5U0S - chains a and b of the 28 polymer chains in the assembly; structure by electron microscopy, 7.80 A resolution (low resolution: residue-level contacts below are approximate; hydrogen-bond / salt-bridge calls are withheld).

Chain a:
Protein: RNA polymerase II subunit Rpb1
From: Schizosaccharomyces pombe
Notes: EC 2.7.7.6
Reference sequence: P36594 (RPB1_SCHPO); residue numbers follow UniProt; this construct covers 1-1752
Sequence (1752 residues; numbered 1 to 1752; the number before each row is that of its first residue):
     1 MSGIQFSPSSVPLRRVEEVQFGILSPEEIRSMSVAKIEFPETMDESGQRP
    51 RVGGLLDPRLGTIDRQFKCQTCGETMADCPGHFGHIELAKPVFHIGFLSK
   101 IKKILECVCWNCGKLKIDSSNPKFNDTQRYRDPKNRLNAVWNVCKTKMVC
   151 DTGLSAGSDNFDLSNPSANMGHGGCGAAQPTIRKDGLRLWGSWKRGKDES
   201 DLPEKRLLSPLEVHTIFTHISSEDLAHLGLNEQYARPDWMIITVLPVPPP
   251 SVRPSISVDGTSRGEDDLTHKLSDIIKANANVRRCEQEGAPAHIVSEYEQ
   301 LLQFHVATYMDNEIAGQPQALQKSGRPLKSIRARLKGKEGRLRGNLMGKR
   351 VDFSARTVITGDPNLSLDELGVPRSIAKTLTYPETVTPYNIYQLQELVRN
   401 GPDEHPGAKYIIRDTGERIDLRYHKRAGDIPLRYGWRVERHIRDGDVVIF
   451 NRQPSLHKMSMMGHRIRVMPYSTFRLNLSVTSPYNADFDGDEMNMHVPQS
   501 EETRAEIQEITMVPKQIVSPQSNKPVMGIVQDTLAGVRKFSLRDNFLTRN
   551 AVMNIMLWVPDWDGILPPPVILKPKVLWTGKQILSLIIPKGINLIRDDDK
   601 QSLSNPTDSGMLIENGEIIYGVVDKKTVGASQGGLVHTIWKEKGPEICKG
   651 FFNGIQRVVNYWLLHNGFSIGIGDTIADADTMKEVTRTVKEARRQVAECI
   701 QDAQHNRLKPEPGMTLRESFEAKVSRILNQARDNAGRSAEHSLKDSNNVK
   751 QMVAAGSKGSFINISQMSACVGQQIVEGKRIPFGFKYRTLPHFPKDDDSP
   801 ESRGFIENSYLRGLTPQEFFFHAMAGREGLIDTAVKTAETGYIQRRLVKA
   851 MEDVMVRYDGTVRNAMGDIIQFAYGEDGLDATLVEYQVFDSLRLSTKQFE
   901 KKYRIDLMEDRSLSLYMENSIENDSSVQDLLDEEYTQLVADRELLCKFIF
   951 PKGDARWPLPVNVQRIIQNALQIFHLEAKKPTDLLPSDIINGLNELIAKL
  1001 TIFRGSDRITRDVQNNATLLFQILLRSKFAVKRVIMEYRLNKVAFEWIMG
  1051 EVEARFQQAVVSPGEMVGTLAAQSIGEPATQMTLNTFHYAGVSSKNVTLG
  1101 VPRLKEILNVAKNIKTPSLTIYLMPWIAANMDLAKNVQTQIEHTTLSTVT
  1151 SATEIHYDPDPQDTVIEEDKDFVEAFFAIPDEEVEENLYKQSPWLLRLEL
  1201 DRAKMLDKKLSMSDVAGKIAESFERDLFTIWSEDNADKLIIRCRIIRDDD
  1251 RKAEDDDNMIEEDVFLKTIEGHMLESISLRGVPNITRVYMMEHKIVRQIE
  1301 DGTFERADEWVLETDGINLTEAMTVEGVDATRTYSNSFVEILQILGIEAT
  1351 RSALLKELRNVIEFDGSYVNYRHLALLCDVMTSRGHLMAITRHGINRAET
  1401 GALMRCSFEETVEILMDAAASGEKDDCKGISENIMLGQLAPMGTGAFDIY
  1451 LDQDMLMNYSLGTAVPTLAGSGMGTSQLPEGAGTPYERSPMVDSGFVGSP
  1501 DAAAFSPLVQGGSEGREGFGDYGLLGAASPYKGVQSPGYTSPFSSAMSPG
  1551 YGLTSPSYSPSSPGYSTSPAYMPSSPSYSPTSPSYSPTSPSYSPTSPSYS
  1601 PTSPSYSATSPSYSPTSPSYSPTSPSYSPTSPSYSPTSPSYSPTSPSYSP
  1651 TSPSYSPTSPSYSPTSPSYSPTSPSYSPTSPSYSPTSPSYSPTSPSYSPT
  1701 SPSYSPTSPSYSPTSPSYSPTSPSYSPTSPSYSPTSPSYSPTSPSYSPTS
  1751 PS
Not modelled in the structure: 1, 1463-1468, 1498-1752
UniProt features mapped onto this chain:
  - region: P816 to E828 (Bridging helix)
  - binding site (Zn(2+)): C69, C72, C79, H82, C109, C112, C150, C175
  - binding site (Mg(2+)): D487, D489, D491
  - modified residue: S1489 (Phosphoserine), S1499 (Phosphoserine), S1506 (Phosphoserine), S1529 (Phosphoserine), Y1531 (Phosphotyrosine)
  - cross-link: K1252 (Glycyl lysine isopeptide (Lys-Gly) (interchain with G-Cter in ubiquitin))

Chain b:
Protein: RNA polymerase II subunit Rpb2
From: Schizosaccharomyces pombe
Notes: EC 2.7.7.6
Reference sequence: Q02061 (RPB2_SCHPO); numbering as in UniProt (aligned over 1-1210)
Sequence (1210 residues; row label = number of the first residue in the row):
     1 MSYEDYQYNETLTQEDCWTVISSFFEETSLARQQLFSFDEFVQNTMQEIV
    51 DDDSTLTLDQYAQHTGAQGDVTRRYEINFGQIYLSRPTMTEADGSTTTMF
   101 PQEARLRNLTYSSPLYVDMRKKVMVAADSNVPIGEEEWLVEEEDEEPSKV
   151 FIGKIPIMLRSTFCILNGVSDSELYDLNECPYDQGGYFIINGSEKVIIAQ
   201 ERSAANIVQVFKKAAPSPIAYVAEIRSALERGSRLISSMQIKLMARNTEN
   251 SGQTIRATLPYIRSDIPIVIVFRALGVVPDRDILEHICYDPNDFQMLEMM
   301 KPCIEEAFVIQDKDIALDYIGKRGSTTGVTREKRLRYAHDILQKELLPHI
   351 TTMEGFETRKAFFLGYMIHRMLLCALERREPDDRDHFGKKRLDLAGPLLA
   401 SLFRMLFRKMTRDVYKYMQKCVETNREFNLTLAVKSNIITNGLRYSLATG
   451 NWGDQKRSMVNRVGVSQVLNRYTFASTLSHLRRTNTPIGRDGKLAKPRQL
   501 HNTHWGMVCPAETPEGQACGLVKNLSLMSYVSVGSPSAPIIEFLEEWGLE
   551 TLEDYNPSASPNATKVFVNGVWLGVHRDPAHLTETLRSLRRRLDISAEVS
   601 IVRDIREKELRLFTDAGRICRPLFIVDNNPNSERRGELCIRKEHIQQLIE
   651 DKDRYDIDPEQRFGWTALVSSGLIEYLDAEEEETVMIAMSPEDLEASRQM
   701 QAGYEVKEELDPAQRVKPAPNPHVHAWTHCEIHPAMILGILASIIPFPDH
   751 NQSPRNTYQSAMGKQAMGVYLTNYQVRMDTMANILYYPQKPLATTRSMEY
   801 LKFRELPAGQNAIVAILCYSGYNQEDSIIMNQASIDRGLFRSIFYRTYTD
   851 QEKKIGMTVMEEFERPVRSTTLRMKHGTYDKLEDDGLIAPGTRVSGEDII
   901 IGKTAPIPLDHEELGQRTQLHAKRDVSTPLRSTESGIVDQVMVTTNQEGL
   951 KFVKVRMRSTRIPQIGDKFASRHGQKGTIGMTYRHEDMPFSAQGIVPDII
  1001 INPHAIPSRMTVAHLVECQLSKVSALSGFEGDATPFTDVTVEAVSKLLRS
  1051 HGFQSRGFEVMYHGHTGRKLVAQVFLGPTYYQRLKHLVDDKIHARARGPV
  1101 QILTRQPVEGRSRDGGLRFGEMERDCQISHGCSSVLRERLFDCSDAYRVI
  1151 VCDICGLIAIASYKKDSYECRSCQNRTRFSQVYLPYAAKLLFQELMSMNI
  1201 APRLFTKNHK
Not modelled in the structure: 1-9, 58-76, 122-142, 908-918
Disulfides: C1155-C1173
UniProt features mapped onto this chain:
  - zinc finger: C1152 to C1173 (C4-type)
  - binding site (Mg(2+)): D826
  - binding site (Zn(2+)): C1152, C1155, C1170, C1173

Interface between chain a and chain b:
Pairs across the interface (366; chain a residue first):
  S2(a) with R1137(b); D1142(b)
  Q5(a) with A1146(b); R1148(b)
  F6(a) with Y1163(b)
  P8(a) with R1148(b)
  S10(a) with Y1168(b)
  V11(a) with I1150(b); Y1168(b); F1179(b); S1180(b); Q1181(b)
  P12(a) with Q1181(b)
  L13(a) with Q1181(b)
  R14(a) with Q1181(b); T1206(b); K1207(b); H1209(b)
  R15(a) with T1206(b)
  V16(a) with V1182(b)
  E17(a) with T1206(b); K1207(b)
  E18(a) with L1204(b); F1205(b)
  V19(a) with R1203(b)
  Q20(a) with A1201(b); P1202(b); R1203(b); F1205(b)
  F21(a) with A1201(b)
  G22(a) with I1200(b); A1201(b)
  I23(a) with N1199(b)
  L24(a) with M1196(b); N1199(b); I1200(b); A1201(b)
  E28(a) with R1203(b)
  S31(a) with R1171(b); S1172(b)
  M32(a) with R1171(b); S1172(b)
  V34(a) with R1171(b)
  T71(a) with I1160(b); A1161(b)
  C72(a) with A1161(b)
  G73(a) with Y1163(b)
  E74(a) with Y1163(b); K1164(b)
  A77(a) with R1105(b)
  D78(a) with Y1147(b); Y1163(b)
  P80(a) with Y1147(b); K1189(b)
  G81(a) with I1158(b); K1189(b); Q1193(b)
  H82(a) with A1159(b)
  F83(a) with Q1193(b); M1196(b); S1197(b)
  F97(a) with M1198(b); I1200(b)
  Y234(a) with R1203(b)
  I242(a) with N1199(b)
  P246(a) with M1196(b); N1199(b)
  P249(a) with Q1193(b)
  S251(a) with Y1186(b); K1189(b); L1190(b); Q1193(b)
  V252(a) with L1190(b); Q1193(b); E1194(b)
  R253(a) with L1103(b)
  P254(a) with L1103(b)
  D259(a) with R924(b); V926(b)
  G260(a) with R924(b)
  T261(a) with I855(b); P906(b); R924(b)
  M310(a) with S1197(b); M1198(b)
  S324(a) with Q455(b)
  R326(a) with Q455(b); K456(b)
  I331(a) with S1197(b); M1198(b)
  R334(a) with E1194(b)
  L335(a) with E1194(b); M1198(b)
  R341(a) with L1190(b); L1191(b); E1194(b)
  R343(a) with E1121(b)
  N345(a) with T1104(b); Q1106(b); A1187(b)
  L346(a) with A1187(b)
  G348(a) with R1118(b); F1119(b)
  K349(a) with Q1106(b); F1119(b); D1145(b); P1185(b); A1187(b)
  R350(a) with E1109(b); L1117(b); R1118(b); F1119(b)
  V351(a) with P1107(b); G1116(b); L1117(b); R1139(b); C1143(b)
  D352(a) with R1095(b); P1107(b); R1139(b); C1143(b)
  F353(a) with R1095(b); A1096(b); R1139(b)
  S354(a) with A1094(b); R1095(b); L1117(b)
  A355(a) with H1093(b); A1094(b); L1117(b)
  R356(a) with K1091(b); I1092(b); H1093(b); L1117(b)
  T357(a) with I1092(b)
  V358(a) with G966(b); V1088(b)
  T360(a) with I965(b); I979(b); G980(b)
  G361(a) with Y822(b)
  D362(a) with Y822(b)
  P363(a) with G821(b); Y822(b)
  N364(a) with Y822(b)
  E439(a) with R1097(b)
  N451(a) with E1123(b)
  Q453(a) with R1118(b); E1123(b)
  S455(a) with E1123(b); C1126(b)
  H457(a) with C1126(b)
  K458(a) with H1130(b)
  M461(a) with E1123(b); C1126(b); Q1127(b); H1130(b)
  Y471(a) with T982(b)
  S472(a) with Q964(b); V1088(b); D1089(b); I1092(b)
  T473(a) with I965(b); G966(b)
  L478(a) with Q824(b)
  T481(a) with E825(b)
  D487(a) with E825(b); D826(b)
  F488(a) with Q824(b); E825(b); D826(b); S827(b); T978(b)
  D489(a) with D826(b); K968(b); K976(b)
  G490(a) with K968(b); K1091(b)
  E492(a) with K1091(b)
  N494(a) with L1117(b)
  H496(a) with R1139(b)
  V497(a) with R1139(b)
  P498(a) with E1138(b)
  Q499(a) with E1138(b)
  S500(a) with E1138(b)
  T503(a) with S1134(b); V1135(b); E1138(b)
  E506(a) with C1132(b); S1133(b); S1134(b); V1135(b)
  I507(a) with V1135(b)
  I510(a) with C1132(b)
  T511(a) with H1130(b)
  Q516(a) with H1130(b)
  V530(a) with Q824(b)
  Q531(a) with Q824(b); E825(b); N1002(b); H1004(b)
  D532(a) with C818(b); S820(b); G821(b); Q824(b); H1004(b)
  T533(a) with Q824(b)
  A535(a) with H1004(b)
  N660(a) with S820(b)
  L663(a) with C818(b)
  L664(a) with Y819(b); S820(b); H1063(b)
  H665(a) with H1063(b); T1066(b)
  N666(a) with V1071(b); A1072(b)
  G667(a) with A1072(b)
  F668(a) with L817(b); C818(b); P1003(b); A1072(b)
  S669(a) with I816(b); P1003(b); Q1073(b); V1074(b); F1075(b)
  I670(a) with I816(b); I1006(b); F1075(b)
  G671(a) with L1015(b); F1058(b); F1075(b)
  I672(a) with L1015(b); V1016(b); Q1019(b); F1075(b)
  D674(a) with F1058(b)
  I676(a) with E1042(b)
  V749(a) with P1007(b)
  M752(a) with P1003(b); H1004(b); P1007(b)
  S757(a) with H1004(b)
  K758(a) with H1004(b); S1008(b)
  G759(a) with S1008(b)
  N763(a) with P1007(b); S1008(b); M1010(b)
  Q766(a) with M1010(b)
  M767(a) with M1010(b); V1012(b)
  E777(a) with Q499(b)
  P782(a) with N502(b)
  F783(a) with N502(b)
  G784(a) with H501(b); N502(b)
  F785(a) with E682(b); E683(b)
  K786(a) with R606(b)
  R788(a) with E682(b); E683(b); V685(b); M686(b)
  T789(a) with N502(b)
  L790(a) with N502(b)
  P791(a) with M686(b); I687(b)
  H792(a) with W505(b); I687(b); A688(b); M689(b); W727(b)
  F793(a) with M686(b)
  P794(a) with M686(b); P722(b); V724(b)
  K795(a) with R606(b)
  E801(a) with P718(b); P722(b)
  E807(a) with V716(b)
  N808(a) with Q714(b); R715(b); V716(b)
  Y810(a) with H750(b); N751(b); Q752(b); V1012(b)
  L811(a) with H750(b); V1041(b)
  R812(a) with A713(b); Q714(b); R715(b); V716(b); H750(b)
  G813(a) with R715(b); H750(b)
  L814(a) with R715(b); D749(b)
  T815(a) with R715(b); D749(b); F1036(b)
  P816(a) with M689(b); P734(b); D749(b); F1036(b)
  Q817(a) with M689(b); P718(b)
  F819(a) with D749(b); N756(b); F1036(b)
  F820(a) with L500(b); W505(b); V508(b)
  H822(a) with N751(b); Q752(b); S753(b)
  A823(a) with S753(b)
  M824(a) with L500(b)
  R827(a) with R498(b); L500(b); P510(b); A511(b); T513(b)
  L830(a) with C519(b)
  I831(a) with Q499(b); C519(b)
  A834(a) with G516(b)
  Q844(a) with M1122(b)
  R845(a) with E1121(b); M1122(b)
  V848(a) with D1125(b)
  K849(a) with E1121(b)
  E852(a) with R1124(b); D1125(b)
  M1066(a) with I1128(b)
  T1069(a) with I1128(b); S1129(b)
  Q1073(a) with D1125(b); C1126(b); S1129(b)
  M1416(a) with M1198(b)
  A1419(a) with I1200(b)
  I1434(a) with R1124(b); L1136(b); F1141(b)
  M1435(a) with F1141(b); P1185(b)
  L1436(a) with Y1183(b); L1184(b); P1185(b)
  G1437(a) with R1137(b); F1141(b)
  L1439(a) with S1133(b); S1134(b); R1137(b)
  A1440(a) with S1133(b)
  M1442(a) with I1128(b); G1131(b); S1133(b); L1136(b)
  T1444(a) with G1131(b); C1132(b); S1133(b)
  G1445(a) with S1133(b)
Interface residues without a listed pair, chain a (214 interface residues in all): G3, I29, C79, H94, L245, P248, Y309, L321, G325, G344, M347, I359, I376, T379, L380, I412, R418, I449, L456, E502, K539, G673, T675, K690, I781, S809, E818, G826, V835, E1065, L1070, E1409, N1433, Q1438, G1443
Interface residues without a listed pair, chain b (195 interface residues in all): H386, R457, L494, T503, E512, Q517, G520, D604, E731, P748, P754, T757, Y758, I907, R1009, V1039, T1040, R1056, H1065, R1068, L1070, V1108, G1120, L1140, S1144, L1157, S1162, A1188, F1192, N1208

Summary:
Chain a and chain b form an interface of 214 and 195 residues respectively. Curated annotation (UniProt) lists
8 Zn2+-binding residues and 3 Mg2+-binding residues on chain a; Mg2+-binding residue D826(b) and 4
Zn2+-binding residues on chain b.
Chain a is RNA polymerase II subunit Rpb1 and chain b is RNA polymerase II subunit Rpb2, both from
Schizosaccharomyces pombe; the structure, Cryo-EM structure of the Mediator-RNAPII complex, was determined by
electron microscopy (same publication as 5U0P).
